1ZT1 - chains A and P of the 3 polymer chains in the assembly; structure by X-ray diffraction, 2.50 A resolution.

# Chain A
Protein: H-2 class I histocompatibility antigen, K-K alpha chain
Source organism: Mus musculus
Reference sequence: P04223 (HA1K_MOUSE); residues 1-276 here correspond to UniProt positions 22-297 (UniProt number = residue number + 21)
Chain sequence (277 residues; each row starts with the number of its first residue; numbering starts at 0):
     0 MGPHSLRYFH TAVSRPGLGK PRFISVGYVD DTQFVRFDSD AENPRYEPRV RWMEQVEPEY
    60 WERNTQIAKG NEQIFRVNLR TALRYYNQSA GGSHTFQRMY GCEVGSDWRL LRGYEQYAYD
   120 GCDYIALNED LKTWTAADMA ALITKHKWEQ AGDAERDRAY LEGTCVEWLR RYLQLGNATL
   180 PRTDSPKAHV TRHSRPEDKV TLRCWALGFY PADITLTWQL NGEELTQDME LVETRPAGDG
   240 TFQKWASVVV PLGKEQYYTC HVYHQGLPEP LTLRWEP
Unresolved in the structure: 177-180
Cystine bridges: Cys101-Cys164, Cys203-Cys259
Construct notes: initiating methionine (0)
UniProt features mapped onto this chain:
  - region: Glu275, Pro276 (Connecting peptide)
  - glycosylation (N-linked (GlcNAc...) asparagine): Asn86, Asn176
What the authors report for this chain:
  - binding site for Influenza virus epitope, FEANGNLI (chain P): His9, Tyr45, Tyr99
  - conformationally variable residues (loop rearrangement): Asp39 to Glu41, Glu53 to Glu58, Val103 to Asp106

# Chain P
Protein: Influenza virus epitope, FEANGNLI
Chain sequence (8 residues; row label = number of the first residue in the row):
     1 FEANGNLI

# Chain A / chain P interface
Pairs across the interface (43; chain A residue first):
  Tyr7(A) with Phe1(P), hydrogen bond (side chain-backbone); Glu2(P)
  His9(A) with Glu2(P), salt bridge
  Ser24(A) with Glu2(P), hydrogen bond
  Tyr45(A) with Glu2(P), hydrogen bond
  Tyr59(A) with Phe1(P), hydrophobic
  Arg62(A) with Phe1(P)
  Asn63(A) with Phe1(P); Glu2(P), hydrogen bond (side chain-backbone)
  Ile66(A) with Phe1(P), hydrophobic; Glu2(P)
  Asn70(A) with Ala3(P), hydrogen bond (side chain-backbone); Asn4(P); Gly5(P), hydrogen bond (side chain-backbone)
  Ile73(A) with Gly5(P); Asn6(P); Leu7(P), hydrophobic
  Val76(A) with Leu7(P), hydrophobic
  Asn77(A) with Asn6(P), hydrogen bond (side chain-backbone); Leu7(P); Ile8(P), hydrogen bond (side chain-backbone)
  Thr80(A) with Ile8(P)
  Tyr84(A) with Ile8(P), hydrogen bond (side chain-backbone)
  Phe95(A) with Ile8(P), hydrophobic
  Arg97(A) with Ala3(P), hydrogen bond (side chain-backbone); Asn4(P), hydrogen bond (side chain-backbone); Gly5(P)
  Tyr99(A) with Glu2(P), hydrogen bond; Ala3(P), hydrogen bond (side chain-backbone)
  Tyr116(A) with Gly5(P); Asn6(P), hydrogen bond (side chain-backbone)
  Tyr123(A) with Ile8(P), hydrophobic
  Thr143(A) with Ile8(P), hydrogen bond (side chain-backbone)
  Trp147(A) with Asn6(P); Leu7(P), hydrogen bond (side chain-backbone)
  Asp152(A) with Asn6(P), hydrogen bond
  Asp156(A) with Asn6(P), hydrogen bond
  Tyr159(A) with Phe1(P), hydrogen bond (side chain-backbone); Glu2(P); Ala3(P), hydrophobic
  Thr163(A) with Phe1(P)
  Trp167(A) with Phe1(P), hydrophobic
  Tyr171(A) with Phe1(P), hydrogen bond (side chain-backbone)
Other interface residues (no listed pair), chain A (31 interface residues in all): Leu5, Ala81, Trp133, Lys146
From the paper, about this interface:
  - residue pairs: Tyr84(A)-Ile8(P), Tyr116(A)-Asn6(P), Thr143(A)-Ile8(P), Asp156(A)-Asn6(P) (hydrogen bond), Tyr159(A)-Phe1(P) (hydrogen bond), Tyr171(A)-Phe1(P) (hydrogen bond)
  - interface residues, chain A: Arg97(A)

# In short
31 residues of chain A and 8 residues of chain P are in contact, with 20 hydrogen bonds and 1 salt bridge.
Polar pairs include His9(A)-Glu2(P), Tyr7(A)-Phe1(P) and Ser24(A)-Glu2(P). The paper describes contacts
between Tyr84(A) and Ile8(P), Tyr116(A) and Asn6(P) and Thr143(A) and Ile8(P); hydrogen bonds between
Asp156(A) and Asn6(P), Tyr159(A) and Phe1(P) and Tyr171(A) and Phe1(P). The paper reports a binding site for
Influenza virus epitope, FEANGNLI (chain P) at His9(A), Tyr45(A) and Tyr99(A); the interface residue Arg97(A).
Here chain A is H-2 class I histocompatibility antigen, K-K alpha chain (Mus musculus) and chain P is
Influenza virus epitope, FEANGNLI. Entry 1ZT1 (crystal structure of class I MHC H-2Kk in complex with an
octapeptide) was determined by X-ray diffraction, deposited together with 1ZT7.
